PDB entry 9MSE | electron microscopy, 2.70 A resolution | chains J and K of the 16 polymer chains in the assembly

[Chain J]
Molecule: DNA-directed RNA polymerase subunit beta'
Source organism: Escherichia coli
Notes: EC 2.7.7.6
UniProt: P0A8T7 (RPOC_ECOLI); residues 1-1407 here = UniProt positions 1-1407
Chain sequence (1415 residues; row label = number of the first residue in the row):
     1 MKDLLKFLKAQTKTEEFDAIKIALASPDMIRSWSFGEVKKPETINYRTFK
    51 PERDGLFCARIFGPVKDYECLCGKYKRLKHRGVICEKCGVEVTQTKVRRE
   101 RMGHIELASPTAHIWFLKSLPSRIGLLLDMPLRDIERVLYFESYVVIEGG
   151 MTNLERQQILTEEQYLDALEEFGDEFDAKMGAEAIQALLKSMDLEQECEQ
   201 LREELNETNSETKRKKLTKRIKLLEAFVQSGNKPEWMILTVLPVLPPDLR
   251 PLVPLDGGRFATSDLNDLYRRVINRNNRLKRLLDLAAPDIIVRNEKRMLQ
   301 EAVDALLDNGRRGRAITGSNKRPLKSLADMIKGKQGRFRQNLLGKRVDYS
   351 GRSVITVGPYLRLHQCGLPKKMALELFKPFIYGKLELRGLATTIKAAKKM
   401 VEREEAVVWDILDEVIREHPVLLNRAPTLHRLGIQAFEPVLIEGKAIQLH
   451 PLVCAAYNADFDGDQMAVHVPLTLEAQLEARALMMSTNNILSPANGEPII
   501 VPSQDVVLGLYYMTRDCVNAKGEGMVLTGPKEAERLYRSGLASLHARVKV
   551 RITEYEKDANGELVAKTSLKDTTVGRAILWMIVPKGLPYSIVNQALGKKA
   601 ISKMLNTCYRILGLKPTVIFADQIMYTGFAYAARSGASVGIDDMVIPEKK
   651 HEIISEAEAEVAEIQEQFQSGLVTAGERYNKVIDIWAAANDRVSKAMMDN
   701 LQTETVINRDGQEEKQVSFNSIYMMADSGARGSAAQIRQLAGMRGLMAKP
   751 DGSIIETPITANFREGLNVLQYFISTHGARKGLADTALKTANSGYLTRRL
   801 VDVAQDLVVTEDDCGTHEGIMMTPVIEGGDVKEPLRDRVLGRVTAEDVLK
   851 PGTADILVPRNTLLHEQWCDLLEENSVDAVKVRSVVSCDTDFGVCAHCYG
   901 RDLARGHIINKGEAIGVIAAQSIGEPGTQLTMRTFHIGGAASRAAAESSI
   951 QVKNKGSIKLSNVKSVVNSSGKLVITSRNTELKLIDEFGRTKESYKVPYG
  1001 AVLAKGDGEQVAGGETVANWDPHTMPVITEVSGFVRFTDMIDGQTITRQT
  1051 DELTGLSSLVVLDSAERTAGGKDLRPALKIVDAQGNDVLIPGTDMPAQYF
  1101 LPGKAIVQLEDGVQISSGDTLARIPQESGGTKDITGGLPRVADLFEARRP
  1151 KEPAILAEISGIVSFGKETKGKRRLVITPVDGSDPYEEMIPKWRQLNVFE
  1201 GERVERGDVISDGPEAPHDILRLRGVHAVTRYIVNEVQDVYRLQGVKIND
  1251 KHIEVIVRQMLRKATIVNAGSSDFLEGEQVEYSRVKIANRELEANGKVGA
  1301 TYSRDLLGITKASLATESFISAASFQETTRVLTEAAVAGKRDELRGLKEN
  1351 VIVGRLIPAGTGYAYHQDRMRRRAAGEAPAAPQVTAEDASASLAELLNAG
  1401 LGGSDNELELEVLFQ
Not modelled in the structure: 1, 935-947, 1127-1134, 1375-1415
Construct notes: expression tag (1408-1415)
UniProt features mapped onto this chain:
  - binding site (Zn(2+)): Cys70, Cys72, Cys85, Cys88, Cys814, Cys888, Cys895, Cys898
  - binding site (Mg(2+)): Asp460, Asp462, Asp464
  - modified residue: Lys983 (N6-acetyllysine)
  - mutagenesis: Gln504 (Q504P: Resistant to antibiotics salinamide A and B), Asn690 (N690D: Resistant to antibiotics salinamide A and B), Met697 (M697V: Resistant to antibiotics salinamide A and B), Ala735 (A735T: Resistant to antibiotics salinamide A and B), Arg738 (R738C/H/P/S: Resistant to antibiotics salinamide A and B), Ala748 (A748E: Resistant to antibiotics salinamide A and B), Pro758 (P758S/T: Resistant to antibiotics salinamide A and B), Phe763 (F763C: Resistant to antibiotics salinamide A and B), Ser775 (S775A: Resistant to antibiotics salinamide A and B), Ala779 (A779T/V: Resistant to antibiotics salinamide A and B), Arg780 (R780C: Resistant to antibiotics salinamide A and B), Gly782 (G782A/C: Resistant to antibiotics salinamide A and B), 1 further mutagenesis entry in UniProt

[Chain K]
Molecule: DNA-directed RNA polymerase subunit omega
Source organism: Escherichia coli
Notes: EC 2.7.7.6
UniProt: P0A800 (RPOZ_ECOLI); residue numbers follow UniProt; this construct covers 1-91
Chain sequence (91 residues; numbered 1 to 91; the number before each row is that of its first residue):
     1 MARVTVQDAVEKIGNRFDLVLVAARRARQMQVGGKDPLVPEENDKTTVIA
    51 LREIEEGLINNQILDVRERQEQQEQEAAELQAVTAIAEGRR
Not modelled in the structure: 1, 81-91

[Chain J / chain K interface]
Residue-residue contacts (31; chain J residue first):
  His364(J) - Val4(K)
  Glu414(J) - Lys45(K)
  Val415(J) - Lys45(K)
  Arg417(J) - Glu42(K)
  Arg417(J) - Asn43(K)  hydrogen bond (side chain-backbone)
  Arg417(J) - Asp44(K)  salt bridge
  Glu418(J) - Asp44(K)
  Glu418(J) - Lys45(K)  hydrogen bond (side chain-backbone)
  Glu418(J) - Val48(K)
  Glu438(J) - Arg3(K)
  Leu474(J) - Arg28(K)
  Leu474(J) - Gln31(K)
  Glu475(J) - Ala24(K)
  Glu475(J) - Arg28(K)  salt bridge
  Leu478(J) - Ala23(K)
  Leu478(J) - Ala24(K)
  Leu478(J) - Thr47(K)
  Glu479(J) - Val20(K)
  Arg481(J) - Arg3(K)  hydrogen bond (side chain-backbone)
  Arg481(J) - Leu51(K)
  Ala482(J) - Arg16(K)  hydrogen bond (backbone-side chain)
  Leu483(J) - Arg16(K)
  Thr487(J) - Val4(K)  hydrogen bond (side chain-backbone)
  Asn488(J) - Arg16(K)
  Leu614(J) - Gln7(K)
  Lys615(J) - Thr5(K)
  Arg905(J) - Arg16(K)
  Asn910(J) - Asn15(K)
  Glu913(J) - Phe17(K)
  Gly1360(J) - Phe17(K)
  Thr1361(J) - Phe17(K)
Also at the interface, not in a pair above, chain J (26 interface residues in all): Gln477, His907, Lys911, Gly912
Also at the interface, not in a pair above, chain K (25 interface residues in all): Ala2, Val6, Asp8, Leu21, Ala27, Thr46

[In short]
26 residues of chain J and 25 residues of chain K are in contact; the contacts include 5 hydrogen bonds and 2
salt bridges. Polar pairs include Arg417(J)-Asp44(K), Glu475(J)-Arg28(K) and Arg417(J)-Asn43(K).
Chain J is DNA-directed RNA polymerase subunit beta' and chain K is DNA-directed RNA polymerase subunit omega,
both from Escherichia coli; the structure, de novo SigN RNA polymerase transcription initiation intermediate
with pre-catalytic bEBP state (RPi1 open ring), was determined by electron microscopy, deposited together with
9MSF, 9MSG, 9MSH and 9MSJ.
